Entry 9BYR (electron microscopy, 7.75 A resolution (low resolution: residue-level contacts below are approximate; hydrogen-bond / salt-bridge calls are withheld)); this record covers chains L and l of the 46 polymer chains in the assembly.

Chain L:
Protein: Major DNA-binding protein
Source organism: human gammaherpesvirus 4
UniProt: P03227 (DNBI_EBVB9); residue numbers follow UniProt; this construct covers 1-1128
Sequence (1128 residues; numbered 1 to 1128; the number before each row is that of its first residue):
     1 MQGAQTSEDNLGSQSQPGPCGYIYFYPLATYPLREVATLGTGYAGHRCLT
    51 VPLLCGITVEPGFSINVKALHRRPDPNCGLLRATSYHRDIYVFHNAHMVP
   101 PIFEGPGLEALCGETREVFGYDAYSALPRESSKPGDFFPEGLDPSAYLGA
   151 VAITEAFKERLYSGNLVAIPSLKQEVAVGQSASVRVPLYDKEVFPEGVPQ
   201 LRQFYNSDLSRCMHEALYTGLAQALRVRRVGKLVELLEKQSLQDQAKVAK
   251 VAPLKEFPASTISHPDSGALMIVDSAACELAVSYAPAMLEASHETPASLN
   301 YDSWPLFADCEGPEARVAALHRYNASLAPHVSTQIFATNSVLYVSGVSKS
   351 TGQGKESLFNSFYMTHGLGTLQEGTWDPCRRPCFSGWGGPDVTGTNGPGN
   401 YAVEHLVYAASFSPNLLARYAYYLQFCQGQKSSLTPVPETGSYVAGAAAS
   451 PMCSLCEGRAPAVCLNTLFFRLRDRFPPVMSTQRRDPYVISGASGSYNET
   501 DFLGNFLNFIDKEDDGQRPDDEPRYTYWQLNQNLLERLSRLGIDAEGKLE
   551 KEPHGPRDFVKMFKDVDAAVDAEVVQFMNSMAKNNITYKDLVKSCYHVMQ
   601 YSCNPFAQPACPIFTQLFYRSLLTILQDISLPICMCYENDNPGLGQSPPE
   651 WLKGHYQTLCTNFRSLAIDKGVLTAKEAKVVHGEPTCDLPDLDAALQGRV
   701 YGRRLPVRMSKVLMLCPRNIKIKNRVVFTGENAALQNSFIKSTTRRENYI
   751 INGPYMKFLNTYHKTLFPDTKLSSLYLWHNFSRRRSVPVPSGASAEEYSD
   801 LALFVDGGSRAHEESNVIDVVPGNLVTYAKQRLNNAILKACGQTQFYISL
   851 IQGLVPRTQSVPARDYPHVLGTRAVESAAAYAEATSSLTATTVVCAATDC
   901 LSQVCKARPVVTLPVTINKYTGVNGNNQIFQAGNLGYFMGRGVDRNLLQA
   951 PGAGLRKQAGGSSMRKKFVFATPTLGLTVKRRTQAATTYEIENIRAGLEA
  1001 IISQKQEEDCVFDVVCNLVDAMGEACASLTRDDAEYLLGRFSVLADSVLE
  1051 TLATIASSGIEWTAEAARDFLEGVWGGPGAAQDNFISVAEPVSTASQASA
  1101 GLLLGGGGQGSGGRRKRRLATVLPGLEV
Disordered / not traced: 1-8, 351-355, 391-393, 433-436, 511-524, 950-962, 982-1128
Ion coordination: Zn2+: Cys-453, Cys-456, Cys-464
Curated features (UniProtKB/Swiss-Prot):
  - region: Leu-1104 to Val-1128 (Required for nuclear localization)

Chain l:
Molecule: 12-nt DNA strand
Sequence (12 nucleotides; row label = number of the first residue in the row):
     1 AGCTCGATTTTT

How chain L and chain l interact:
Contacting residue pairs (40; chain L residue first):
  Tyr-497(L) with DT11(l)
  Phe-509(L) with DT10(l); DT11(l)
  Trp-528(L) with DT12(l)
  Tyr-596(L) with DT4(l); DC5(l)
  Asp-669(L) with DT8(l)
  Lys-670(L) with DA7(l)
  Gly-671(L) with DA7(l)
  Thr-674(L) with DT8(l); DT9(l)
  Arg-718(L) with DT9(l)
  Lys-721(L) with DA7(l); DT8(l)
  Lys-723(L) with DA7(l)
  Arg-725(L) with DC3(l); DT4(l)
  Val-726(L) with DC3(l)
  Val-727(L) with DC3(l)
  Phe-728(L) with DC3(l)
  Asn-732(L) with DT4(l)
  Leu-735(L) with DC3(l)
  Phe-739(L) with DC3(l)
  Ser-849(L) with DC3(l)
  Asn-918(L) with DC5(l)
  Tyr-920(L) with DC5(l); DG6(l); DA7(l)
  Gly-922(L) with DG6(l)
  Val-923(L) with DG6(l)
  Asn-924(L) with DG6(l)
  Asn-926(L) with DG6(l)
  Phe-930(L) with DG6(l); DA7(l)
  Ala-932(L) with DC5(l)
  Asn-934(L) with DT4(l); DC5(l)
  Tyr-937(L) with DG2(l)
  Met-964(L) with DG2(l); DC3(l)
Interface residues without a listed pair, chain L (36 interface residues in all): Arg-484, Asn-508, Thr-921, Gln-931, Phe-938, Gln-949
Interface residues without a listed pair, chain l (12 interface residues in all): DA1

In short:
36 residues of chain L face 12 of chain l across their interface. Cys-453(L), Cys-456(L) and Cys-464(L) form
the Zn2+ site.
Chain L is Major DNA-binding protein (human gammaherpesvirus 4) and chain l is a 12-nt DNA strand; the
structure, Filamentous Epstein-Barr virus annealase BALF2 ssDNA-annealing complex, was determined by electron
microscopy.
